8KIH - chain A; structure by X-ray diffraction, 2.00 A resolution.

Chain A:
Name: diterpene synthase, PhmA
Sequence (332 residues; numbered 1 to 332; the number before each row is that of its first residue):
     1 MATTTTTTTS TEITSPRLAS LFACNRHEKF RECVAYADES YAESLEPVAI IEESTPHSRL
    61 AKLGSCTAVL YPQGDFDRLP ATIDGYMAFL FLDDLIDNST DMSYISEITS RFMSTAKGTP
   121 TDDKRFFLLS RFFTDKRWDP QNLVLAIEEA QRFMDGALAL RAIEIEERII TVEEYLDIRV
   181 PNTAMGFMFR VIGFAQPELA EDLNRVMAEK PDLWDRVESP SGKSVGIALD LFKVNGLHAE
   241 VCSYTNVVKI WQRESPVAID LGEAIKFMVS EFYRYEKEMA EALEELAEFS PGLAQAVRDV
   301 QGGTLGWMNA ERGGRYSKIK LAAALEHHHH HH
Not modelled in the structure: 1-13, 51-57, 312-332
Ion coordination: Mg2+ site 1: D93, D97 (together with 2-fluoro-geranylgeranyl diphosphate); Mg2+ site 2: D97 (together with 2-fluoro-geranylgeranyl diphosphate)
Small-molecule neighbours: 2-fluoro-geranylgeranyl diphosphate (FGG; (2Z,6E,10E)-2-fluoro-3,7,11,15-tetramethylhexadeca-2,6,10,14-tetraen-1-yl trihydrogen diphosphate): L63, C66, Y86, F89, L90, D93, D94, D97, F153, R179, N182, T183, A184, M185, M188, V225, L229, K233, T304, W307

Overview:
Ligands of chain A: 2-fluoro-geranylgeranyl diphosphate. D93 and D97 coordinate Mg2+ site 1.
Chain A is diterpene synthase, PhmA; the structure, PhmA, a type I diterpene synthase without NST/DTE motif,
was determined by X-ray diffraction together with 8KI5 from the same study.
